PDB entry 7V9A | electron microscopy, 3.94 A resolution | chains B and I of the 10 polymer chains in the assembly

Chain B:
Name: Telomerase Cajal body protein 1
From: Homo sapiens
UniProtKB: Q9BUR4 (TCAB1_HUMAN); numbering as in UniProt (aligned over 1-548)
Sequence (548 residues; numbered 1 to 548; the number before each row is that of its first residue):
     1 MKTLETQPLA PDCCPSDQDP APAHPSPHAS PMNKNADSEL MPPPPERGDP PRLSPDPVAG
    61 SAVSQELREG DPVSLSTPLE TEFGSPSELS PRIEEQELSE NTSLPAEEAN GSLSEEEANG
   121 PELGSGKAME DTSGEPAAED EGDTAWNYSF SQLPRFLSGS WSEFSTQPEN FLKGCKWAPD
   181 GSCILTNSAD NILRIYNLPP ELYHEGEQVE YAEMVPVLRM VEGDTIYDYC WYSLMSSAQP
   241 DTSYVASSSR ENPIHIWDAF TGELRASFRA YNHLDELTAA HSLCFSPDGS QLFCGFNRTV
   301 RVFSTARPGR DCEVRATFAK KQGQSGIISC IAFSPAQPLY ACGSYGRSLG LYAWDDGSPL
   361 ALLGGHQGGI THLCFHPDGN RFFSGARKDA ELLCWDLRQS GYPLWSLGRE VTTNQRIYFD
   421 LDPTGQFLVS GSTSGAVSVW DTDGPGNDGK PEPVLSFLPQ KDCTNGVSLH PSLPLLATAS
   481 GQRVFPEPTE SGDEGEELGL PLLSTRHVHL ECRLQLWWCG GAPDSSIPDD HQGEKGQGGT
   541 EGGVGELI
Not modelled in the structure: 1-144, 522-548
Reported in the primary citation:
  - binding site for Telomerase RNA component: Arg387, Gln415, Gln482, Arg483

Chain I:
Name: H/ACA ribonucleoprotein complex subunit 2
From: Homo sapiens
UniProtKB: Q9NX24 (NHP2_HUMAN); residues 1-153 here = UniProt positions 1-153
Sequence (153 residues; numbered 1 to 153; the number before each row is that of its first residue):
     1 MTKIKADPDG PEAQAEACSG ERTYQELLVN QNPIAQPLAS RRLTRKLYKC IKKAVKQKQI
    61 RRGVKEVQKF VNKGEKGIMV LAGDTLPIEV YCHLPVMCED RNLPYVYIPS KTDLGAAAGS
   121 KRPTCVIMVK PHEEYQEAYD ECLEEVQSLP LPL
Not modelled in the structure: 1-18, 153

How chain B and chain I interact:
Pairs across the interface (9; chain B residue first):
  Arg483(B) - Lys121(I)
  Pro486(B) - Ala116(I)
  Pro486(B) - Ser120(I)
  Pro486(B) - Lys121(I)
  Pro488(B) - Ala116(I)  hydrophobic
  Glu490(B) - Arg45(I)
  Glu490(B) - Lys49(I)
  Gly492(B) - Arg45(I)
  Asp493(B) - Arg45(I)  salt bridge
Other interface residues (no listed pair), chain B (8 interface residues in all): Phe485, Glu487
Other interface residues (no listed pair), chain I (10 interface residues in all): Lys46, Lys52, Asp113, Ala117, Gly119

In short:
8 residues of chain B face 10 of chain I across their interface, with 1 salt bridge. Its one salt-bridged
contact is Asp493(B)-Arg45(I). From the paper: a binding site for Telomerase RNA component at Arg387(B),
Gln415(B) and Gln482(B) among others.
Here chain B is Telomerase Cajal body protein 1 and chain I is H/ACA ribonucleoprotein complex subunit 2, both
from Homo sapiens. Entry 7V9A (biogenesis module of human telomerase holoenzyme) was determined by electron
microscopy, deposited together with 7V99.
